7DUK - chains A and T of the 23 polymer chains in the assembly; structure by X-ray diffraction, 3.60 A resolution.

[Chain A]
Molecule: 30S Ribosomal RNA rRNA
From: Thermus thermophilus HB8
Sequence (1522 nucleotides; numbered 0 to 1544 plus 19 insertion-coded residues; 42 numbers in that range are skipped by the numbering (no residue carries them; nothing is unmodelled there); the number before each row is that of its first residue; a row labelled like 190A-190L holds insertion residues (190A, then the next letters in order); numbering starts at 0):
     0 UUUGUUGGAGAGUCUGAUCCUGGCUCAGGGUGAACGCUGGCGGCGUGCCU
    50 AAGACAUGCAAGUCGUGCGGG
    73 CCGCGGGGUUUU
    88 ACUCCG
    95 UGGUC
   101 AGCGGCGGACGGGUGAGUAACGCGUGGGU
  129A G
   130 ACCUACCCGGAAGAGGGGGACAACCCGGGGAAACUCGGGCUAAUCCCCCA
   180 UGUGGACCCGC
190A-190L CCCUUGGGGUGU
   191 GUCCAAAGGGCUUU
   216 GCCCGCUUCCGGAUGGGCCCGCGUCCCAUCAGCUAGUUGGUGGGGUAAUG
   266 GCCCACCAAGGCGACGACGGGUAGCCGGUCUGAGAGGAUGGCCGGCCACA
   316 GGGGCACUGAGACACGGGCCCCACUCCUACGGGAGGCAGCAGUUAGGAAU
   366 CUUCCGCAAUGGGCGCAAGCCUGACGGAGCGACGCCGCUUGGAGGAAGAA
   416 GCCCUUCGGGGUGUAAACUCCUGAA
   442 CCCGGGACGAAACCCCCGACGA
   474 GGGGACUGACGGUACCGGG
   494 GUAAUAGCGCCGGCCAACUCCGUGCCAGCAGCCGCGGUAAUACGGAGGGC
   544 GCGAGCGUUACCCGGAUUCACUGGGCGUAAAGGGCGUGUAGGCGGCCUGG
   594 GGCGUCCCAUGUGAAAGACCACGGCUCAACCGUGGGGGAGCGUGGGAUAC
   644 GCUCAGGCUAGACGGUGGGAGAGGGUGGUGGAAUUCCCGGAGUAGCGGUG
   694 AAAUGCGCAGAUACCGGGAGGAACGCCGAUGGCGAAGGCAGCCACCUGGU
   744 CCACCCGUGACGCUGAGGCGCGAAAGCGUGGGGAGCAAACCGGAUUAGAU
   794 ACCCGGGUAGUCCACGCCCUAAACGAUGCGCGCUAGGUCUCUGGGUCU
   848 CCUGGGGGCCGAAGCUAACGCGUUAAGCGCGCCGCCUGGGGAGUACGGCC
   898 GCAAGGCUGAAACUCAAAGGAAUUGACGGGGGCCCGCACAAGCGGUGGAG
   948 CAUGUGGUUUAAUUCGAAGXAACGCGAAGAACCUUACCAGGCCUUGACAU
   998 GCUAGG
 1003A G
  1004 AACCCGGGUGAAAGCCUGGGGUGCCCC
1030A-1030D GCGA
  1031 GGGGAGCCCUAGCACAGGUGCUGCAUGGCCGUCGUCAGCUCGUGCCGUGA
  1081 GGUGUUGGGUUAAGUCCCGCAACGAGCGCAACCCCCGCCGUUAGUUGCCA
  1131 GCGGUUCGGCCGGGCACUCUAACGGGACUGCCCGCGAAA
  1171 GCGGGAGGAAGGAGGGGACGACGUCUGGUCAGCAUGGCCCUUACGGCCUG
  1221 GGCGACACACGUGCUACAAUGCCCACUACAAAGCGAUGCCACCCGGCAAC
  1271 GGGGAGCUAAUCGCAAAAAGGUGGGCCCAGUUCGGAUUGGGGUCUGCAAC
  1321 CCGACCCCAUGAAGCCGGAAUCGCUAGUAAUCGCGGAUCAG
 1361A C
  1362 CAUGCCGCGGUGAAUACGUUCCCGGGCCUUGUACACACXGCCXGUXACGC
  1412 CAUGGGAGCGGGCUCUACCCGAAGUCGCCGGG
  1446 AGCCUACGGG
  1459 CAGGCGCCGAGGGUAGGGCCCGUGACUGGGGCGAAGUCGUAACAAGGUAG
  1509 CUGUACCGGAAGGUGCGGCUGGAUCCACUCCUUUCU
Disordered / not traced: 0-4, 1534-1538
Modified positions: PSU (pseudouridine-5'-monophosphate) at position 516, 7MG (7N-methyl-8-hydroguanosine-5'-monophosphate) at position 527, M2G (N2-dimethylguanosine-5'-monophosphate) at position 966, 5MC (5-methylcytidine-5'-monophosphate) at position 967, 2MG (2N-methylguanosine-5'-monophosphate) at position 1207, 5MC (5-methylcytidine-5'-monophosphate) at position 1400, 4OC (4n,o2'-methylcytidine-5'-monophosphate) at position 1402, 5MC (5-methylcytidine-5'-monophosphate) at position 1404, 5MC (5-methylcytidine-5'-monophosphate) at position 1407, UR3 (3-methyluridine-5'-monophoshate) at position 1498, MA6 (6N-dimethyladenosine-5'-monophoshate) at position 1518, MA6 (6N-dimethyladenosine-5'-monophoshate) at position 1519, PSU (pseudouridine-5'-monophosphate) at position 1540, PSU (pseudouridine-5'-monophosphate) at position 1541
Metal / ion sites: Mg2+ site 1 near G21 (its only coordinating residue here); Mg2+ site 2 near G28 (its only coordinating residue here); Mg2+ site 3 near G46 (its only coordinating residue here); Mg2+ site 4: A59, C386, U387; Mg2+ site 5: G61, G105; Mg2+ site 6 near G70 (its only coordinating residue here); Mg2+ site 7: G107, G326; Mg2+ site 8: A109, G331; Mg2+ site 9 near G111 (its only coordinating residue here); Mg2+ site 10 near G117 (its only coordinating residue here); Mg2+ site 11: C121, G124, U125; Mg2+ site 12: A151, G168; 89 more Mg2+ sites not listed
Ligand contacts: Sisomicin (SIS; (1S,2S,3R,4S,6R)-4,6-diamino-3-{[(2S,3R)-3-amino-6-(aminomethyl)-3,4-dihydro-2H-pyran-2-yl]oxy}-2-hydroxycyclohexyl 3-deoxy-4-C-methyl-3-(methylamino)-beta-L-arabinopyranoside): 5MC_1404, G1405, U1406, 5MC_1407, A1408, C1409, G1491, A1492, A1493, G1494, U1495

[Chain T]
Name: 30S ribosomal protein S20
From: Thermus thermophilus HB8
UniProt: P80380 (RS20_THET8); residue numbers follow UniProt; this construct covers 1-106
Chain sequence (106 residues; row label = number of the first residue in the row):
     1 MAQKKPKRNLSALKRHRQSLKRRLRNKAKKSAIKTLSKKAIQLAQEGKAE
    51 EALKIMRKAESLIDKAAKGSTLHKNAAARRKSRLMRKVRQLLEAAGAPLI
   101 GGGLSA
Disordered / not traced: 1-7

[Interface between chain A and chain T]
Contacting residue pairs (96; chain A residue first):
  G61(A) with Leu10(T), phosphate contact
  G102(A) with Arg17(T), salt bridge to the phosphate
  C103(A) with Lys14(T), salt bridge to the phosphate; Arg17(T), salt bridge to the phosphate; Lys21(T), phosphate contact
  G104(A) with Lys14(T), hydrogen bond to the base; Gln18(T), hydrogen bond to the phosphate; Lys21(T), salt bridge to the phosphate
  G105(A) with Arg22(T), salt bridge to the phosphate
  C106(A) with Arg15(T), base contact
  G107(A) with Arg15(T), hydrogen bond to the base
  G108(A) with Ala12(T), base contact; Arg15(T), base contact
  C132(A) with Lys74(T), hydrogen bond to the phosphate; Asn75(T), phosphate contact
  U133(A) with Lys74(T), salt bridge to the phosphate
  C175(A) with Arg25(T), hydrogen bond to the sugar
  C176(A) with Lys29(T), salt bridge to the phosphate
  C177(A) with Lys65(T), salt bridge to the phosphate
  C178(A) with Lys65(T), salt bridge to the phosphate
  A185(A) with Glu60(T), base contact; Ala78(T), sugar contact; Lys81(T), hydrogen bond to the base
  C186(A) with Ala78(T), sugar contact; Lys81(T), sugar contact; Ser82(T), hydrogen bond to the phosphate; Met85(T), hydrogen bond to the sugar
  C187(A) with Ser82(T), hydrogen bond to the phosphate; Met85(T), sugar contact; Arg86(T), sugar contact; Arg89(T), hydrogen bond to the sugar; Leu104(T), base contact; Ser105(T), hydrogen bond to the base
  C188(A) with Arg89(T), sugar contact; Ser105(T), base contact; Ala106(T), hydrogen bond to the sugar
  U190L(A) with Ser105(T), hydrogen bond to the base; Ala106(T), base contact
  G191(A) with Gly101(T), hydrogen bond to the sugar; Gly102(T), hydrogen bond to the sugar; Gly103(T), hydrogen bond to the base; Leu104(T), hydrogen bond to the sugar; Ser105(T), hydrogen bond to the base
  U192(A) with Arg57(T), sugar contact; Glu60(T), hydrogen bond to the sugar; Gly102(T), sugar contact; Gly103(T), sugar contact
  C193(A) with Glu60(T), sugar contact; Ser61(T), hydrogen bond to the phosphate; Asp64(T), hydrogen bond to the sugar
  C194(A) with Ser61(T), hydrogen bond to the phosphate; Asp64(T), sugar contact; Lys65(T), phosphate contact; Lys68(T), hydrogen bond to the sugar
  A195(A) with Lys65(T), phosphate contact; Lys68(T), hydrogen bond to the sugar
  U223(A) with Lys68(T), salt bridge to the phosphate
  G258(A) with Arg86(T), salt bridge to the phosphate
  G259(A) with Arg83(T), salt bridge to the phosphate; Lys87(T), salt bridge to the phosphate
  G260(A) with Arg83(T), hydrogen bond to the base
  U261(A) with Arg79(T), salt bridge to the phosphate; Arg80(T), salt bridge to the phosphate
  A262(A) with Lys74(T), sugar contact; Asn75(T), hydrogen bond to the phosphate; Ala76(T), phosphate contact
  A263(A) with Asn75(T), phosphate contact; Arg79(T), salt bridge to the phosphate
  C322(A) with Ser19(T), base contact; Arg23(T), sugar contact
  U323(A) with Ser19(T), hydrogen bond to the sugar; Arg22(T), phosphate contact; Arg23(T), phosphate contact; Asn26(T), phosphate contact
  G324(A) with Arg22(T), salt bridge to the phosphate; Asn26(T), hydrogen bond to the phosphate; Ser70(T), hydrogen bond to the phosphate
  A325(A) with Ser70(T), phosphate contact; Lys74(T), sugar contact
  G332(A) with Leu10(T), phosphate contact; His16(T), sugar contact
  G333(A) with His16(T), sugar contact
  A349(A) with Arg8(T), sugar contact
  U1436(A) with Arg23(T), salt bridge to the phosphate
  C1437(A) with Lys34(T), salt bridge to the phosphate
  G1438(A) with Lys34(T), salt bridge to the phosphate
  C1439(A) with Lys38(T), salt bridge to the phosphate
  G1453(A) with Leu36(T), sugar contact; Lys39(T), hydrogen bond to the phosphate
  G1454(A) with Thr35(T), phosphate contact; Lys39(T), salt bridge to the phosphate
  G1455(A) with Ser31(T), phosphate contact; Thr35(T), hydrogen bond to the phosphate
  C1459(A) with Lys27(T), salt bridge to the phosphate; Ser31(T), hydrogen bond to the phosphate
  A1460(A) with Lys27(T), salt bridge to the phosphate
Interface residues without a listed pair, chain A (50 interface residues in all): C150, C174, G331
Interface residues without a listed pair, chain T (52 interface residues in all): Ala28, Ala32, Lys58, His73

[Summary]
Chain A and chain T form an interface of 50 and 52 residues respectively; the contacts include 32 hydrogen
bonds and 24 salt bridges. Polar pairs include G104(A)-Lys14(T), G107(A)-Arg15(T) and A185(A)-Lys81(T). Bound
to chain A: Sisomicin.
Chain A is 30S Ribosomal RNA rRNA and chain T is 30S ribosomal protein S20, both from Thermus thermophilus
HB8; the structure, Crystal structure of the Thermus thermophilus (HB8) 30S ribosomal subunit with mRNA and
cognate transfer RNA ..., was determined by X-ray diffraction.
